PDB entry 8TMI | electron microscopy, 3.30 A resolution | chains H and C of the 9 polymer chains in the assembly

Chain H:
Name: sAB C18 Heavy Chain
Source organism: Homo sapiens
Sequence (237 residues; numbered -2 to 234; the number before each row is that of its first residue; numbers below 1 keep their minus sign (Glu-2 is residue -2)):
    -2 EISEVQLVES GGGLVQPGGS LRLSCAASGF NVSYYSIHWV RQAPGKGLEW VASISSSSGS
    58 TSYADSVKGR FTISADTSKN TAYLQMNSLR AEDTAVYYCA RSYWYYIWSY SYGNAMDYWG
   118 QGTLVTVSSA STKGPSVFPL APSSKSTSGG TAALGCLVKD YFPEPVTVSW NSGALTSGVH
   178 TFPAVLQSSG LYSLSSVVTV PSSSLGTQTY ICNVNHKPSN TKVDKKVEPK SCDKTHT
Not modelled in the structure: -2 to 0, 123-234
Disulfides: Cys22-Cys96

Chain C:
Name: Cobalt/magnesium transport protein CorA
Source organism: Thermotoga maritima
UniProt: Q9WZ31 (CORA_THEMA); residues 1-351 here = UniProt positions 1-351
Sequence (373 residues; row label = number of the first residue in the row; numbers below 1 keep their minus sign (Met-21 is residue -21)):
   -21 MGSSHHHHHH SSGRENLYFQ GHMEEKRLSA KKGLPPGTLV YTGKYREDFE IEVMNYSIEE
    39 FREFKTTDVE SVLPFRDSST PTWINITGIH RTDVVQRVGE FFGIHPLVLE DILNVHQRPK
    99 VEFFENYVFI VLKMFTYDKN LHELESEQVS LILTKNCVLM FQEKIGDVFD PVRERIRYNR
   159 GIIRKKRADY LLYSLIDALV DDYFVLLEKI DDEIDVLEEE VLERPEKETV QRTHQLKRNL
   219 VELRKTIWPL REVLSSLYRD VPPLIEKETV PYFRDVYDHT IQIADTVETF RDIVSGLLDV
   279 YLSSVSNKTN EVMKVLTIIA TIFMPLTFIA GIYGMNFEYM PELRWKWGYP VVLAVMGVIA
   339 VIMVVYFKKK KWL
Not modelled in the structure: -21 to 16
Construct notes: initiating methionine (-21); expression tag (-20 to 0)
UniProt features mapped onto this chain:
  - motif: Gly312 to Asn314 (Probable selectivity filter)
  - site: Asn288 (Essential for ion permeation), Leu294 (Important for closing the ion permeation pathway in the closed state), Thr295 (Threonine that confers selectivity for Co(2+) transport)
  - mutagenesis: Asp89 (D89F/K: Decreases ion transport), Asp253 (D253K: Increases protein stability. Decreases ion transport), Leu280 (L280A: Decreases ion transport), Asn288 (N288L: Abolishes Co(2+) uptake), Met291 (M291A: No effect on ion transport), Leu294 (L294A/V: Increases ion transport by suppression of an obstruction in the transmembrane ion permeation pathway), Thr295 (T295L: Strongly reduces Co(2+) uptake. Abolishes Co(2+) uptake; when associated with L-299; T295M: Strongly reduces Co(2+) uptake ...), Thr299 (T299L: Reduces Co(2+) uptake. Abolishes Co(2+) uptake; when associated with L-295; T299M: No effect on Co(2+) uptake; T299S: Abolishes Co(2+) uptake), Pro303 (P303A/G/I: Increases ion transport by suppression of a kink in the transmembrane ion permeation pathway), Thr305 (T305L: Abolishes Co(2+) uptake), Ile310 (I310A: Increases ion transport), Tyr311 (Y311A: Abolishes pentamerization. Abolishes ion transport; Y311F: No effect on pentamerization. No effect on ion transport), 7 further mutagenesis entries in UniProt

Interface between chain H and chain C:
Pairs across the interface (14):
  Trp105(H) with Asp189(C), hydrogen bond; Thr267(C); Phe268(C), hydrophobic; Ile271(C), hydrophobic
  Ser106(H) with Gln260(C), hydrogen bond (backbone-side chain); Asp263(C); Thr264(C)
  Tyr107(H) with Phe182(C); Leu185(C); Glu186(C); Asp189(C); Gln260(C); Thr264(C), hydrogen bond (backbone-side chain)
  Tyr109(H) with Gln260(C)
Other interface residues (no listed pair), chain C (11 interface residues in all): Asp193

In short:
Chain H and chain C form an interface of 4 and 11 residues respectively, with 3 hydrogen bonds. Among the
polar pairs are Trp105(H)-Asp189(C), Ser106(H)-Gln260(C) and Tyr107(H)-Thr264(C). Curated annotation (UniProt)
lists 19 mutagenesis sites on chain C.
Chain H is sAB C18 Heavy Chain (Homo sapiens) and chain C is Cobalt/magnesium transport protein CorA
(Thermotoga maritima); the structure, Cryo-EM structure of CorA in complex with conformation-specific
synthetic antibody C18 and 100 uM MgCl2, State ..., was determined by electron microscopy.
